Entry 6UY7 (X-ray diffraction, 2.10 A resolution); this record covers chain A.

Chain A:
Name: SH3 and cysteine-rich domain-containing protein 3
From: Homo sapiens
UniProt: Q96MF2 (STAC3_HUMAN); numbering as in UniProt (aligned over 245-364)
Amino-acid sequence (120 residues; each row starts with the number of its first residue):
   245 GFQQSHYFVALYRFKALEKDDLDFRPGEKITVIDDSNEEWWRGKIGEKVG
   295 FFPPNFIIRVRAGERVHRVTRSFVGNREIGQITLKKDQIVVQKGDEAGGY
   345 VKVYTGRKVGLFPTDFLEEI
Not modelled in the structure: 245-249, 321-324
Differences from the reference sequence: engineered mutation Arg269 (Pro in Q96MF2)
Reported in the primary citation:
  - mutagenesis - P269R (10-fold), W284S: increased stability
  - mutagenesis - P269R, N281S: unchanged signaling
  - mutagenesis - F295L (8-fold): decreased binding to II-III loop
  - disease-associated variants - W284S: abolished binding to II-III loop
  - mutagenesis - H311R: decreased stability
  - disease-associated variants - W284S, F295L, K329N: decreased signaling
  - mutagenesis - F295L, K329N: decreased signaling
  - disease-associated variants - N281S: unchanged signaling
  - disease-associated variants - H311R: decreased stability
  - disease-associated variants - H311R: decreased signaling in response to Ca2+ transients

Overview:
From the paper: W284S, F295L and K329N reduce signaling; P269R and W284S increase stability.
Chain A is SH3 and cysteine-rich domain-containing protein 3 (Homo sapiens); the structure, Crystal structure
of the STAC3 tandem SH3 domains - P269R, was determined by X-ray diffraction, deposited together with 6UY8 and
6UY9.
